8GDR - chains H and J of the 7 polymer chains in the assembly; structure by electron microscopy, 3.60 A resolution.

== Chain H ==
Molecule: Monoclonal antibody 002-S21B10 heavy chain variable domain
Source organism: Homo sapiens
Notes: antibody fragment or engineered binder
Chain sequence (224 residues; numbered 1 to 224; the number before each row is that of its first residue):
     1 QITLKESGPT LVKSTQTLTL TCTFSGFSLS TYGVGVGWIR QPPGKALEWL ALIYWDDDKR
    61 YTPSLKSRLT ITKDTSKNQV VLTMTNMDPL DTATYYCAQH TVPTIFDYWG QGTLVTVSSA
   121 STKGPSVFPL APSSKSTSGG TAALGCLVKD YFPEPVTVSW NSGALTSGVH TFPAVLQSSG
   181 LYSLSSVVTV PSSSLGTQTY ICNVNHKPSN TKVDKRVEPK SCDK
Cystine bridges: Cys22-Cys97, Cys146-Cys202

== Chain J ==
Molecule: Monoclonal antibody 002-S21B10 light chain variable domain
Source organism: Homo sapiens
Notes: antibody fragment or engineered binder
Chain sequence (216 residues; numbered 1 to 216; the number before each row is that of its first residue):
     1 QSALTQPASV SGSPEQSITI SCSGTSRDIG GYNYVAWYQH HPGKAPKLMI YEVSNRPSGV
    61 SNRFSGSKSG NMASLTISGL QAEDKADYYC TSYTTGSTVV FGGGTKLTVL GQPKAAPSVT
   121 LFPPSSEELQ ANKATLVCLI SDFYPGAVTV AWKADSSPVK AGVETTTPSK QSNNKYAASS
   181 YLSLTPEQWK SHRSYSCQVT HEGSTVEKTV APTECS
Cystine bridges: Cys22-Cys90, Cys138-Cys197

== Chain H / chain J interface ==
Contacting residue pairs (16; chain H residue first):
  Ile39(H) - Phe101(J)  hydrophobic
  Leu47(H) - Phe101(J)
  Trp49(H) - Thr98(J)
  Trp49(H) - Val99(J)  hydrophobic
  Val102(H) - Tyr34(J)  hydrophobic
  Val102(H) - Tyr93(J)
  Pro103(H) - Tyr34(J)  hydrophobic
  Thr104(H) - Leu48(J)
  Ile105(H) - Tyr38(J)  hydrogen bond (backbone-side chain)
  Ile105(H) - Tyr93(J)
  Trp109(H) - Tyr38(J)  hydrophobic
  Trp109(H) - Ala45(J)  hydrophobic
  Trp109(H) - Pro46(J)
  Gln111(H) - Lys44(J)
  Cys222(H) - Ser125(J)
  Cys222(H) - Ser126(J)  hydrogen bond
Also at the interface, not in a pair above, chain H (18 interface residues in all): Ala46, Glu48, His100, Phe106, Gly110, Ser133, Phe172, Ser221
Also at the interface, not in a pair above, chain J (16 interface residues in all): Lys47, Gly102, Pro123, Ser179

== In short ==
Chain H and chain J form an interface of 18 and 16 residues respectively, with 2 hydrogen bonds. Polar pairs
include Ile105(H)-Tyr38(J) and Cys222(H)-Ser126(J).
Chain H is Monoclonal antibody 002-S21B10 heavy chain variable domain and chain J is Monoclonal antibody
002-S21B10 light chain variable domain, both from Homo sapiens; the structure, SARS-Cov2 S protein structure
in complex with neutralizing monoclonal antibody 002-S21B10, was determined by electron microscopy.
